Entry 4ROC (X-ray diffraction, 1.90 A resolution); this record covers chains A and B of the 4 polymer chains in the assembly.

== Chain A ==
Protein: Transcription factor IIIB 50 kDa subunit
Source organism: Homo sapiens
UniProt: Q9HAW0 (BRF2_HUMAN); residue numbers follow UniProt; this construct covers 62-419
Chain sequence (360 residues; numbered 60 to 419; the number before each row is that of its first residue):
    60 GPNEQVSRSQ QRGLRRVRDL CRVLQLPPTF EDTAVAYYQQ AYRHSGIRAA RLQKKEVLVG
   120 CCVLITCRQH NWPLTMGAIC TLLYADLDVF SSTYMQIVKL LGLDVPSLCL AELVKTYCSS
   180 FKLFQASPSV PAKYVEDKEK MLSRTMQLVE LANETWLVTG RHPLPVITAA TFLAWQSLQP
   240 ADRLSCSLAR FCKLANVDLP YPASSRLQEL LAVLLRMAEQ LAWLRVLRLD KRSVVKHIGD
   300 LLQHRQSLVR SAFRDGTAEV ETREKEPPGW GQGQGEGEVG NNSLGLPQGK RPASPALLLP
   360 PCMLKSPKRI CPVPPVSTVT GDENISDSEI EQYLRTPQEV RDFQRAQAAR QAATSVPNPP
Unresolved in the structure: 60-64, 315-355, 408-419
Differences from the reference sequence: expression tag (60-61)
Swiss-Prot annotation at these positions:
  - region: A108 to K114 (Interaction with target DNA), L357 to L363 (Required for the formation of a ternary complex with DNA and TBP)
  - modified residue: S353 (Phosphoserine), C361 (Cysteine sulfenic acid (-SOH))
  - mutagenesis: R110 (R110A: Decreases affinity for DNA), C361 (C361A: Abolishes response to oxidative stress. Abolishes the decrease in the formation of a ternary complex with DNA and TBP in response to oxidative stress ...)
From the paper describing this entry:
  - binding site for Non-template strand: A108, R110, K113, C361
  - binding site for Template strand: R110, K114
  - specificity-determining residues: R110, Y260
  - mutagenesis - R110A: decreased binding to DNA
  - post-translational modification sites: C361, C370
  - mutagenesis - C361A: unchanged binding to TBP/DNA complexes
  - mutagenesis - C361D (50-fold): decreased binding to TBP-DNA complexes
  - mutagenesis - C361D: unchanged binding to TATA-box-binding protein (chain B)

== Chain B ==
Protein: TATA-box-binding protein
Source organism: Homo sapiens
UniProt: P20226 (TBP_HUMAN); numbering as in UniProt (aligned over 159-339)
Chain sequence (183 residues; each row starts with the number of its first residue):
   157 GPSGIVPQLQ NIVSTVNLGC KLDLKTIALR ARNAEYNPKR FAAVIMRIRE PRTTALIFSS
   217 GKMVCTGAKS EEQSRLAARK YARVVQKLGF PAKFLDFKIQ NMVGSCDVKF PIRLEGLVLT
   277 HQQFSSYEPE LFPGLIYRMI KPRIVLLIFV SGKVVLTGAK VRAEIYEAFE NIYPILKGFR
   337 KTT
Unresolved in the structure: 335-339
Differences from the reference sequence: expression tag (157-158)
Swiss-Prot annotation at these positions:
  - binding site (DNA): N167, R203, K218, N257, R294

== How chain A and chain B interact ==
Pairs across the interface - 83 pairs, chain A then chain B:
  R127(A) with E284(B), salt bridge; E286(B), salt bridge
  T134(A) with E286(B)
  M135(A) with E284(B); E286(B), hydrogen bond (backbone-side chain); L287(B), hydrophobic
  S150(A) with L287(B)
  Y153(A) with E284(B), hydrogen bond
  M154(A) with I292(B), hydrophobic
  K158(A) with R294(B)
  D163(A) with Q278(B)
  L167(A) with E286(B)
  N212(A) with R269(B), hydrogen bond (backbone-side chain); E271(B)
  E213(A) with R269(B), hydrogen bond (backbone-side chain)
  W215(A) with P267(B), hydrophobic; I268(B); R269(B); V306(B), hydrophobic
  T218(A) with L270(B); E271(B), hydrogen bond; Y283(B); V306(B)
  G219(A) with Y283(B), hydrogen bond (backbone-side chain); P289(B)
  R220(A) with P285(B)
  H221(A) with P285(B); E286(B), hydrogen bond (side chain-backbone)
  P222(A) with E286(B)
  L358(A) with P267(B), hydrophobic
  P359(A) with P267(B); V306(B), hydrophobic
  C361(A) with V306(B), hydrophobic; S307(B)
  M362(A) with F266(B); P267(B); S307(B)
  R368(A) with K309(B)
  S376(A) with Q229(B), hydrogen bond
  V378(A) with E228(B); L232(B), hydrophobic
  T379(A) with E228(B)
  G380(A) with E228(B); R231(B); L232(B); R235(B), hydrogen bond (backbone-side chain)
  D381(A) with R231(B), salt bridge; R235(B)
  E382(A) with L232(B); R235(B), hydrogen bond (backbone-side chain)
  I384(A) with R235(B); K236(B); R239(B), hydrogen bond (backbone-side chain)
  S385(A) with R239(B)
  D386(A) with R239(B), salt bridge; K243(B), salt bridge
  E388(A) with K236(B), salt bridge
  I389(A) with K236(B); R239(B); V240(B), hydrophobic; K243(B)
  E390(A) with K243(B)
  Q391(A) with R188(B), hydrogen bond (backbone-side chain); R205(B), hydrogen bond
  Y392(A) with A187(B); R188(B), hydrogen bond (backbone-backbone); N189(B); R203(B); I204(B); R205(B), hydrogen bond (side chain-backbone)
  L393(A) with R186(B); R188(B), hydrogen bond (backbone-side chain); K243(B)
  R394(A) with A184(B); L185(B), hydrogen bond (side chain-backbone); R186(B), hydrogen bond (backbone-backbone); A187(B); R188(B)
  T395(A) with R188(B)
  E398(A) with R188(B), salt bridge
  V399(A) with R186(B)
  F402(A) with L185(B), hydrophobic
  Q403(A) with L185(B)
Also at the interface, not in a pair above, chain A (45 interface residues in all): L162, V217
Also at the interface, not in a pair above, chain B (40 interface residues in all): E206, S226, L244, K265
From the paper, about this interface:
  - pairs named by the authors: W215(A)-R269(B) (hydrophobic contact), W215(A)-P267(B) (hydrophobic contact)
  - interface residues, chain A: L357(A), P374(A)

== In short ==
The interface between chain A and chain B involves 45 residues on one side and 40 on the other; the contacts
include 18 hydrogen bonds and 7 salt bridges. Polar pairs include R127(A)-E284(B), R127(A)-E286(B) and
D381(A)-R231(B). The authors report hydrophobic contacts between W215(A) and R269(B) and W215(A) and P267(B).
The paper reports a binding site for Non-template strand at A108(A), R110(A) and K113(A) among others; R110A
of chain A reduces binding to DNA; 3 substitutions were tested in all.
Chain A is Transcription factor IIIB 50 kDa subunit and chain B is TATA-box-binding protein, both from Homo
sapiens; the structure, Human TFIIB-related factor 2 (Brf2) and TBP bound to U6#2 promoter, was determined by
X-ray diffraction (same publication as 4ROD and 4ROE).
